PDB entry 9FT1 | X-ray diffraction, 2.60 A resolution | chains R and S of the 28 polymer chains in the assembly

[Chain R]
Molecule: Proteasome subunit alpha type-5
From: Saccharomyces cerevisiae
Reference sequence: P32379 (PSA5_YEAST); residues -7 to 252 here correspond to UniProt positions 1-260 (UniProt number = residue number + 8)
Chain sequence (260 residues; numbered -7 to 252; the number before each row is that of its first residue; numbers below 1 keep their minus sign (Met-7 is residue -7)):
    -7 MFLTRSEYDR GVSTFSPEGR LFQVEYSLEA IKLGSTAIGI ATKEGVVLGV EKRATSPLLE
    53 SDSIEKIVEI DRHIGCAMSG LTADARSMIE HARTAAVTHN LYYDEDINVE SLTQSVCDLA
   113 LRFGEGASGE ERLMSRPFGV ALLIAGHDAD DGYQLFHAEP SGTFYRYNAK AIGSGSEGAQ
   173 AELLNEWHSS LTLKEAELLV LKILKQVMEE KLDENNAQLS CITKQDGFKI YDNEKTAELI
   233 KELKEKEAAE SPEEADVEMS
Unresolved in the structure: -7 to 0, 118-124, 243-252

[Chain S]
Molecule: Proteasome subunit alpha type-6
From: Saccharomyces cerevisiae
Reference sequence: P40302 (PSA6_YEAST); residues 0-233 here correspond to UniProt positions 1-234 (UniProt number = residue number + 1)
Chain sequence (234 residues; numbered 0 to 233; the number before each row is that of its first residue; numbering starts at 0):
     0 MFRNNYDGDT VTFSPTGRLF QVEYALEAIK QGSVTVGLRS NTHAVLVALK RNADELSSYQ
    60 KKIIKCDEHM GLSLAGLAPD ARVLSNYLRQ QCNYSSLVFN RKLAVERAGH LLCDKAQKNT
   120 QSYGGRPYGV GLLIIGYDKS GAHLLEFQPS GNVTELYGTA IGARSQGAKT YLERTLDTFI
   180 KIDGNPDELI KAGVEAISQS LRDESLTVDN LSIAIVGKDT PFTIYDGEAV AKYI
Unresolved in the structure: 0-2
UniProt features mapped onto this chain:
  - modified residue: Ser13 (Phosphoserine)
  - cross-link: Lys190 (Glycyl lysine isopeptide (Lys-Gly) (interchain with G-Cter in ubiquitin))

[How chain R and chain S interact]
Residue-residue contacts (40; chain R residue first):
  Arg2(R) - Gly7(S)
  Ser5(R) - Gly123(S)
  Ser5(R) - Arg125(S)
  Thr6(R) - Gly7(S)
  Thr6(R) - Gln20(S)
  Phe7(R) - Gln20(S)  hydrogen bond (backbone-side chain)
  Phe7(R) - Tyr23(S)
  Phe7(R) - Arg125(S)
  Phe7(R) - Pro126(S)
  Phe7(R) - Gly128(S)
  Ser8(R) - Tyr23(S)
  Pro9(R) - Tyr23(S)  hydrophobic
  Pro9(R) - Glu26(S)
  Glu10(R) - Glu26(S)
  Gly11(R) - Tyr23(S)
  Gly11(R) - Ala27(S)
  Leu13(R) - Arg125(S)
  Gln106(R) - Arg81(S)  hydrogen bond
  Asp110(R) - Arg81(S)  salt bridge
  Leu113(R) - Pro78(S)  hydrophobic
  Leu113(R) - Arg125(S)
  Ser153(R) - Pro78(S)
  Gly154(R) - Pro78(S)
  Thr155(R) - Gln59(S)
  Tyr157(R) - Arg50(S)
  Tyr157(R) - Ala52(S)
  Tyr157(R) - Ser56(S)
  Tyr157(R) - Ser57(S)
  Arg158(R) - Ser56(S)
  Arg158(R) - Ser57(S)  hydrogen bond (backbone-backbone)
  Tyr159(R) - Ala52(S)
  Tyr159(R) - Asp53(S)
  Tyr159(R) - Leu55(S)
  Tyr159(R) - Ser56(S)
  Asn160(R) - Leu55(S)  hydrogen bond (backbone-backbone)
  Ala161(R) - Leu55(S)
  Gln172(R) - Asp53(S)  hydrogen bond
  Leu175(R) - Leu55(S)
  Leu176(R) - Glu54(S)
  Trp179(R) - Leu55(S)  hydrophobic
Also at the interface, not in a pair above, chain R (27 interface residues in all): Gly3, Glu117, Phe156
Also at the interface, not in a pair above, chain S (26 interface residues in all): Asp6, Ala24, Gln30, Asn51, Leu76, Asp79, Gly124

[In short]
27 residues of chain R and 26 residues of chain S are in contact, with 5 hydrogen bonds and 1 salt bridge.
Among the polar pairs are Asp110(R)-Arg81(S), Phe7(R)-Gln20(S) and Gln106(R)-Arg81(S).
Chain R is Proteasome subunit alpha type-5 and chain S is Proteasome subunit alpha type-6, both from
Saccharomyces cerevisiae; the structure, Yeast 20S proteasome in complex with epoxyketone inhibitor 9, was
determined by X-ray diffraction (same publication as 9FRW, 9FSU, 9FST, 9FSV and 9FT0).
